6BVH - chains A and I; structure by X-ray diffraction, 1.93 A resolution.

Chain A:
Molecule: Cationic trypsin
Source organism: Bos taurus
Notes: EC 3.4.21.4
Reference sequence: P00760 (TRY1_BOVIN); the construct lacks a stretch of the UniProt sequence and is renumbered around it, so the offset changes along the chain: 16-34 = UniProt 24-42; 37-67 = UniProt 43-73; 69-125 = UniProt 74-130; 127-130 = UniProt 131-134; 5 more segments
Chain sequence (223 residues; numbered 16 to 245 plus 3 insertion-coded residues; 10 numbers in that range are skipped by the numbering (no residue carries them; nothing is unmodelled there); the number before each row is that of its first residue):
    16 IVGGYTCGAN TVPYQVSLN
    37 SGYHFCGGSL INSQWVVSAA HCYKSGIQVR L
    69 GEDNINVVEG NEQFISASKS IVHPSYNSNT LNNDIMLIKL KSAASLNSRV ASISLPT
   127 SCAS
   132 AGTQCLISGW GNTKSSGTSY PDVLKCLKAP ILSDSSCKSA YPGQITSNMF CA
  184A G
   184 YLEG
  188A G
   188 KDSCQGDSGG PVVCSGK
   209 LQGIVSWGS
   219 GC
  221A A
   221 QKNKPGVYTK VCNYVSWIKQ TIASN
Disulfide bonds: Cys22-Cys157, Cys42-Cys58, Cys128-Cys232, Cys136-Cys201, Cys168-Cys182, Cys191-Cys220
Metal / ion sites: Ca2+: Glu70, Asn72, Val75, Glu80
Swiss-Prot annotation at these positions:
  - active site (Charge relay system): His57, Asp102, Ser195
  - binding site (Ca(2+)): Glu70, Asn72, Val75, Glu80
  - binding site (substrate): Asp189, Ser190, Gln192, Gly193, Ser195

Chain I:
Molecule: Trypsin inhibitor 1
Notes: engineered mutation(s): R2T, K4R, F12N, D14N compared to UNP Q4GWU5, residues 40-53
Chain sequence (14 residues; each row starts with the number of its first residue):
     1 GTCTRSIPPI CNPN
Disulfide bonds: Cys3-Cys11
Reported in the primary citation:
  - conformationally variable residues (order/disorder transition): Asn12 to Asn14

Chain A / chain I interface:
Contacting residue pairs - 35 pairs, chain A then chain I:
  His40(A) - Ile7(I)
  Phe41(A) - Ser6(I)
  Phe41(A) - Ile7(I)  hydrogen bond (backbone-backbone)
  Cys42(A) - Ser6(I)
  His57(A) - Thr4(I)
  His57(A) - Ser6(I)
  Leu99(A) - Thr4(I)
  Tyr151(A) - Ile7(I)  hydrophobic
  Gln175(A) - Thr2(I)
  Gln175(A) - Asn14(I)  hydrogen bond
  Asp189(A) - Arg5(I)  salt bridge
  Ser190(A) - Arg5(I)  hydrogen bond
  Cys191(A) - Arg5(I)
  Gln192(A) - Cys3(I)
  Gln192(A) - Thr4(I)  hydrogen bond (side chain-backbone)
  Gln192(A) - Arg5(I)
  Gln192(A) - Ser6(I)
  Gln192(A) - Pro9(I)
  Gly193(A) - Arg5(I)  hydrogen bond (backbone-backbone)
  Gly193(A) - Ser6(I)
  Gly193(A) - Ile7(I)
  Asp194(A) - Arg5(I)  hydrogen bond (backbone-backbone)
  Ser195(A) - Arg5(I)  hydrogen bond (backbone-backbone)
  Ser195(A) - Ser6(I)  hydrogen bond (side chain-backbone)
  Ser214(A) - Thr4(I)
  Ser214(A) - Arg5(I)  hydrogen bond (backbone-backbone)
  Trp215(A) - Cys3(I)
  Trp215(A) - Arg5(I)
  Gly216(A) - Thr2(I)
  Gly216(A) - Cys3(I)  hydrogen bond (backbone-backbone)
  Gly216(A) - Arg5(I)
  Ser217(A) - Thr2(I)
  Gly219(A) - Arg5(I)  hydrogen bond (backbone-side chain)
  Cys220(A) - Arg5(I)
  Gly226(A) - Arg5(I)
Interface residues without a listed pair, chain A (25 interface residues in all): Tyr39, Asn97, Val213, Tyr228
Interface residues without a listed pair, chain I (11 interface residues in all): Gly1, Ile10, Asn12

In short:
Chain A and chain I form an interface of 25 and 11 residues respectively, with 11 hydrogen bonds and 1 salt
bridge. Polar pairs include Asp189(A)-Arg5(I), Gln175(A)-Asn14(I) and Ser190(A)-Arg5(I). From UniProt: 3
active-site residues, 4 Ca2+-binding residues and 5 substrate-binding residues on chain A. From the paper:
conformational variability at Asn12(I).
Here chain A is Cationic trypsin (Bos taurus) and chain I is Trypsin inhibitor 1. Entry 6BVH (Trypsin
complexed with a modified sunflower trypsin inhibitor, SFTI-TCTR(N12,N14)) was determined by X-ray
diffraction.
